8Y63 - chains B and C of the 5 polymer chains in the assembly; structure by electron microscopy, 3.20 A resolution.

Chain B:
Protein: Guanine nucleotide-binding protein G(I)/G(S)/G(T) subunit beta-1
From: Homo sapiens
UniProt: P62873 (GBB1_HUMAN); residues 2-340 here = UniProt positions 2-340
Amino-acid sequence (358 residues; row label = number of the first residue in the row; numbers below 1 keep their minus sign (Met-17 is residue -17)):
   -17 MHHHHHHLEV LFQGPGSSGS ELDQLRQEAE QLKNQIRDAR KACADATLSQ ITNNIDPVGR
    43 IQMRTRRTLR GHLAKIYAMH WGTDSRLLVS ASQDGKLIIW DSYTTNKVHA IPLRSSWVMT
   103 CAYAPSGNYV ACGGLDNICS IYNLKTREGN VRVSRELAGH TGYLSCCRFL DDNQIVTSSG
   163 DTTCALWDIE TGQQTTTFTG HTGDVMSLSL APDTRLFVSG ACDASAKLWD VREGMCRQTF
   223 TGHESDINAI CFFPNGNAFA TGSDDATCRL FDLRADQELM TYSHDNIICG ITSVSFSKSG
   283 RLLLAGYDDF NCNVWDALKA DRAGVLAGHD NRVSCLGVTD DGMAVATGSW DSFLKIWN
Disordered / not traced: -17 to 4, 41
Construct notes: initiating methionine (-17); expression tag (-16 to 1)
Curated features (UniProtKB/Swiss-Prot):
  - modified residue: Ser2 (N-acetylserine), His266 (Phosphohistidine)
  - natural variant: Leu30 (L30F: In MRD42; uncertain significance), Arg52 (R52G: In MRD42), Gly64 (G64V: In MRD42), Asp76 (D76E: In MRD42; D76G: In MRD42), Gly77 (G77S: In MRD42), Lys78 (K78R: In MRD42), Ile80 (I80N: In MRD42; I80T: In MRD42), His91 (H91R: In MRD42; uncertain significance), Ala92 (A92T: In MRD42), Pro94 (P94S: In MRD42), Leu95 (L95P: In MRD42), Arg96 (R96L: In MRD42), 5 further natural variant entries in UniProt

Chain C:
Protein: Guanine nucleotide-binding protein G(I)/G(S)/G(O) subunit gamma-2
From: Homo sapiens
UniProt: P59768 (GBG2_HUMAN); residue numbers follow UniProt; this construct covers 5-62
Amino-acid sequence (58 residues; row label = number of the first residue in the row):
     5 NTASIAQARK LVEQLKMEAN IDRIKVSKAA ADLMAYCEAH AKEDPLLTPV PASENPFR
Disordered / not traced: 5-8, 54-55

How chain B and chain C interact:
Contacting residue pairs (52):
  Ile18(B) - Glu22(C)
  Ile18(B) - Ala23(C)  hydrophobic
  Ile18(B) - Arg27(C)
  Ala21(B) - Arg27(C)
  Cys25(B) - Arg27(C)
  Cys25(B) - Ile28(C)
  Cys25(B) - Lys29(C)
  Cys25(B) - Val30(C)  hydrogen bond (backbone-backbone)
  Asp27(B) - Lys29(C)
  Asp27(B) - Ser31(C)
  Ala28(B) - Val30(C)
  Val40(B) - Leu51(C)  hydrophobic
  Arg48(B) - Phe61(C)
  Arg49(B) - Phe61(C)
  Ser84(B) - Phe61(C)
  Tyr85(B) - Pro60(C)
  Tyr85(B) - Phe61(C)  hydrophobic
  Met217(B) - Met21(C)  hydrophobic
  Cys218(B) - Met21(C)
  Phe235(B) - Leu37(C)
  Phe235(B) - Tyr40(C)  hydrophobic
  Pro236(B) - Tyr40(C)  hydrogen bond (backbone-side chain)
  Asn237(B) - Tyr40(C)
  Asp254(B) - Ala33(C)
  Arg256(B) - Arg27(C)
  Arg256(B) - Ile28(C)
  Arg256(B) - Ala33(C)
  Arg256(B) - Asp36(C)
  Ala257(B) - Ala33(C)  hydrophobic
  Ser281(B) - Tyr40(C)
  Ser281(B) - Cys41(C)
  Ser281(B) - His44(C)
  Ser281(B) - Ala45(C)
  Ser281(B) - Asp48(C)
  Arg283(B) - Leu51(C)
  Leu284(B) - Leu50(C)
  Leu284(B) - Leu51(C)  hydrophobic
  Leu300(B) - Met38(C)  hydrophobic
  Leu300(B) - Cys41(C)  hydrophobic
  Asp323(B) - Glu47(C)
  Asp323(B) - Pro49(C)
  Gly324(B) - Pro49(C)
  Gly324(B) - Leu50(C)
  Met325(B) - Pro49(C)  hydrophobic
  Met325(B) - Ala56(C)  hydrophobic
  Met325(B) - Pro60(C)
  Met325(B) - Phe61(C)
  Ala326(B) - Leu50(C)
  Ala326(B) - Phe61(C)  hydrophobic
  Ile338(B) - Phe61(C)  hydrophobic
  Asn340(B) - Asn59(C)
  Asn340(B) - Phe61(C)
Other interface residues (no listed pair), chain B (46 interface residues in all): Leu7, Ala11, Leu14, Lys15, Arg22, Ile43, Met45, Trp63, Arg219, Gln220, Asp258, Leu261, Ser279, Lys280, Gly282, Val320, Val327, Trp339
Other interface residues (no listed pair), chain C (31 interface residues in all): Ala12, Leu19, Ile25, Asp26, Pro53, Arg62

In short:
46 residues of chain B and 31 residues of chain C are in contact, with 2 hydrogen bonds. Polar pairs include
Pro236(B)-Tyr40(C) and Cys25(B)-Val30(C).
Chain B is Guanine nucleotide-binding protein G(I)/G(S)/G(T) subunit beta-1 and chain C is Guanine
nucleotide-binding protein G(I)/G(S)/G(O) subunit gamma-2, both from Homo sapiens; the structure, Cryo-EM
structure of the C20:0 ceramide-bound FPR2-Gi complex, was determined by electron microscopy, deposited
together with 9JHJ and 8Y62.
